PDB entry 8JOV | electron microscopy, 3.80 A resolution | chains n and q of the 60 polymer chains in the assembly

== Chain n (and q) ==
Name: Virion associated protein
From: Ralstonia phage GP4
Notes: chain q of this document is another copy of the same molecule, construct and numbering; everything in this record applies to it too
UniProtKB: A0A345GU13 (A0A345GU13_9CAUD); residues 1-220 here = UniProt positions 1-220
Chain sequence (220 residues; numbered 1 to 220; the number before each row is that of its first residue):
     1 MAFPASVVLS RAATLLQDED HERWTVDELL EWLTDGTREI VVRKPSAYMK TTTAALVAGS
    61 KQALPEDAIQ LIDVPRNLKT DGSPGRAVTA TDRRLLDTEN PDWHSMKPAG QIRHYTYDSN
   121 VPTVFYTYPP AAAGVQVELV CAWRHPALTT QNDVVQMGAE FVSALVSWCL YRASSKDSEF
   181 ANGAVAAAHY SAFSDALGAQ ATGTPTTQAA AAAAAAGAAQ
Not modelled in the structure: 1, 215-220

== Chain n / chain q interface ==
Residue-residue contacts (58; chain n residue first):
  Arg11(n) with Glu31(q), salt bridge; Asp35(q), salt bridge
  Thr14(n) with Glu28(q); Lys176(q)
  Leu15(n) with Trp32(q), hydrophobic; Arg172(q); Ser175(q); Lys176(q); Asp177(q), hydrogen bond (backbone-backbone)
  Leu16(n) with Asp177(q)
  Gln17(n) with Lys176(q), hydrogen bond; Asp177(q)
  Ser46(n) with Ser119(q), hydrogen bond (side chain-backbone); Asn120(q), hydrogen bond (side chain-backbone); Pro122(q)
  Met49(n) with Asn120(q); Thr123(q)
  Thr51(n) with Lys61(q)
  Asp73(n) with Arg93(q), salt bridge
  Pro75(n) with Arg93(q); Asp97(q); Tyr126(q)
  Arg76(n) with Lys61(q); His104(q)
  Pro84(n) with His104(q)
  Gly85(n) with His104(q); Ser105(q)
  Arg86(n) with Pro101(q); Asp102(q)
  Ala87(n) with Asp97(q); Pro101(q), hydrogen bond (backbone-backbone); His104(q)
  Val88(n) with Asp97(q)
  Thr89(n) with Asp97(q)
  Val140(n) with Val121(q), hydrophobic
  Gly158(n) with Arg144(q)
  Ala159(n) with Arg38(q), hydrogen bond (backbone-side chain); Arg144(q)
  Glu160(n) with Arg38(q); Val42(q); Ile69(q); Arg144(q), salt bridge
  Ser163(n) with Trp168(q)
  Ser167(n) with Arg172(q)
  Leu170(n) with Arg172(q)
  Ala192(n) with Tyr171(q)
  Asp195(n) with Tyr190(q), hydrogen bond
  Ala199(n) with Arg43(q)
  Gln200(n) with Val42(q)
  Ala201(n) with Val42(q); Arg43(q); Ala211(q)
  Thr202(n) with Ile69(q); Gln70(q), hydrogen bond (backbone-side chain); Ser119(q), hydrogen bond (backbone-side chain)
  Thr204(n) with Asn120(q), hydrogen bond
  Ala213(n) with Asn120(q)
  Ala214(n) with Asn120(q)
Other interface residues (no listed pair), chain n (36 interface residues in all): Ser83, Ala196, Gly203
Other interface residues (no listed pair), chain q (37 interface residues in all): Glu39, Ser60, Thr98, Trp103, Val124, Ser178

== Overview ==
36 residues of chain n face 37 of chain q across their interface, with 10 hydrogen bonds and 4 salt bridges.
Polar pairs include Arg11(n)-Glu31(q), Arg11(n)-Asp35(q) and Asp73(n)-Arg93(q).
Chain n and chain q are both Virion associated protein (Ralstonia phage GP4); the structure, Portal-tail
complex of phage GP4, was determined by electron microscopy, deposited together with 8JOU.
